Entry 6P9G (X-ray diffraction, 2.10 A resolution); this record covers chain A.

Chain A:
Name: Ubiquitin carboxyl-terminal hydrolase 5
Source organism: Homo sapiens
Notes: EC 3.4.19.12
Reference sequence: P45974 (UBP5_HUMAN); residues 171-290 here = UniProt positions 171-290
Amino-acid sequence (121 residues; numbered 170 to 290; the number before each row is that of its first residue):
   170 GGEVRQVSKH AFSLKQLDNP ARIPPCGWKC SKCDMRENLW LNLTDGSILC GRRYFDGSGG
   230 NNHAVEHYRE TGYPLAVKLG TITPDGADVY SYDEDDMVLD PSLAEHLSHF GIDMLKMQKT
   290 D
Unresolved in the structure: 170-172, 290
Differences from the reference sequence: expression tag (170)
Curated features (UniProtKB/Swiss-Prot):
  - zinc finger: Gln175 to Met283 (UBP-type)
  - binding site (Zn(2+)): Cys199, Cys202, Cys219, His232
  - binding site (substrate): Trp209, Arg221 to Phe224, Tyr259, Tyr261, Asp264
  - mutagenesis: Cys199 (C199A: Decreased rate of activity and decreased zinc binding), Cys202 (C202A: Decreased rate of activity), Cys219 (C219A: Decreased rate of activity), Arg221 to Tyr223 (Loss of polyubiquitin binding and subsequent activation), Arg221 (R221A: Loss of polyubiquitin hydrolysis. Loss of ubiquitin binding; when associated with A-335), His232 (H232A: Decreased rate of activity), Tyr261 (Y261F: Loss of polyubiquitin binding)
Disulfides: Cys195 forms a disulfide with the same residue of a neighbouring copy of this chain
Bound ions: Zn2+: Cys199, Cys202, Cys219, His232
Ligand contacts: O4Y ((2R)-2-(4-oxoquinazolin-3(4H)-yl)propanoic acid): Trp209, Cys219, Gly220, Arg221, Ala233, Val234, Tyr259, Tyr261, Asp264, Met266
Reported in the primary citation:
  - binding site for O4Y: Trp209

Overview:
Ligands of chain A: compound O4Y. The Zn2+ site is built by Cys199, Cys202, Cys219 and His232. Curated
annotation (UniProt) lists 4 Zn2+-binding residues, 8 substrate-binding residues and 8 mutagenesis sites. The
paper reports a binding site for O4Y at Trp209.
Chain A is Ubiquitin carboxyl-terminal hydrolase 5 (Homo sapiens); the structure, Structure of USP5
zinc-finger ubiquitin binding domain co-crystallized with 2-(4-oxoquinazolin-3(4H)-yl)propanoic acid, was
determined by X-ray diffraction together with 6NFT, 6DXT and 6DXH from the same study.
